6TQK - chains A and B of the 3 polymer chains in the assembly; structure by electron microscopy, 3.35 A resolution.

[Chain A (and B)]
Molecule: Uromodulin
From: Homo sapiens
Notes: chain B of this document is another copy of the same molecule, construct and numbering; everything in this record applies to it too
Reference sequence: P07911 (UROM_HUMAN); numbering as in UniProt (aligned over 25-587)
Chain sequence (563 residues; numbered 25 to 587; the number before each row is that of its first residue):
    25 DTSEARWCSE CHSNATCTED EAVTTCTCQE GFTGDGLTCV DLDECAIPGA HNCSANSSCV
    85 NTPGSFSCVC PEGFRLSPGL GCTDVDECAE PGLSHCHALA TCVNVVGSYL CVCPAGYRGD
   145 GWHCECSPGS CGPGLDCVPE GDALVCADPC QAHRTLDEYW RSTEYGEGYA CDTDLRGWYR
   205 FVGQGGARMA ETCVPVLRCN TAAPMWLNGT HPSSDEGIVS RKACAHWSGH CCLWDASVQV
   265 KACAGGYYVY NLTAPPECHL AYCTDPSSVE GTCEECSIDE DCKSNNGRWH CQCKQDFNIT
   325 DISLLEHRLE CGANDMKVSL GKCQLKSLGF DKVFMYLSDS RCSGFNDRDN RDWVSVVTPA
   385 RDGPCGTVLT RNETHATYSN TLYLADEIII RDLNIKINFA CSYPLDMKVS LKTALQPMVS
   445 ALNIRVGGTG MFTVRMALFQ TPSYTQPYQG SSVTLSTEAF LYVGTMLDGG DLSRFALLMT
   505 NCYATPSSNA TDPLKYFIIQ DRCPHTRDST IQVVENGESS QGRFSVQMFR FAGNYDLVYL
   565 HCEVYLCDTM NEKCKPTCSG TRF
Disordered / not traced: 25-291 (chain B: 25-443)
Cystine bridges: Cys297-Cys306, Cys300-Cys315, Cys317-Cys347, Cys335-Cys425, Cys366-Cys389, Cys506-Cys566, Cys527-Cys582, Cys571-Cys578
Covalent attachments: N-acetylglucosamine (NAG) linked to Asn322, Asn396, Asn513
Swiss-Prot annotation at these positions:
  - region: Cys150 to Ala171 (Beta hairpin), Asp430 to Thr453 (Flexible ZP-N/ZP-C linker), Gly454 to Thr465 (Internal hydrophobic patch (IHP)), Arg586, Phe587 (Essential for cleavage by HPN)
  - site: Phe587 (Cleavage)
  - glycosylation (N-linked (GlcNAc...) asparagine): Asn38, Asn76, Asn80, Asn232 (complex), Asn275 (high mannose), Asn322 (complex), Asn396 (complex), Asn513 (complex)
  - natural variant: Cys52 (C52W: In ADTKD1), Asp59 (D59A: In ADTKD1), Cys77 (C77Y: In ADTKD1), Val93 to Gly97 (sequence variant, change not given here; In ADTKD1), Gly103 (G103C: In ADTKD1), Val109 (V109E: In ADTKD1), Cys112 (C112R: In ADTKD1), Cys120 (C120G: In ADTKD1), Cys126 (C126R: In ADTKD1), Asn128 (N128S: In ADTKD1), Cys135 (C135S: In ADTKD1), Cys148 (C148W: In ADTKD1; C148Y: In ADTKD1), 22 further natural variant entries in UniProt
  - mutagenesis: Leu333 (L333K: Abolishes polymerization and filament formation of the secreted form), Arg415 (R415A: Abolishes polymerization. No effect on protein trafficking or secretion. Suppresses the dominant-negative loss of polymerization in 555-F-A-556 DEL or 586-A--A-589 ...), Ile421 (I421K: Abolishes polymerization and filament formation of the secreted form), Asp430 (D430L: Impairs polymerization and filament formation of the secreted form), Leu435 (L435S: Impairs polymerization and filament formation of the secreted form), Val458 (V458R: Leads to retention in the endoplasmic reticulum, probably due to misfolding), Phe555 to Ala556 (Abolishes polymerization, in a dominant-negative manner. No effect on protein trafficking or secretion. Suppresses the dominant-negative loss of polymerization; when associated with A-415)
From the paper describing this entry:
  - post-translational modification sites: Asn322, Asn396, Asn513
  - conformationally variable residues: Asp430 to Ser434, Ala438 to Met442, Phe553 to Phe555
  - binding site for N-acetylglucosamine: Arg449
  - mutagenesis - R415A, F555DEL/A556DEL: unchanged localization
  - mutagenesis - R415A: unchanged expression

[How chain A and chain B interact]
Pairs across the interface - 78 pairs, chain A then chain B:
  His331(A) - Val450(B)
  Leu333(A) - Val450(B)  hydrophobic
  Leu333(A) - Gly452(B)
  Cys335(A) - Gly452(B)  hydrogen bond (side chain-backbone)
  Cys335(A) - Thr453(B)
  Cys335(A) - Gly454(B)
  Ala337(A) - Met455(B)
  Ala337(A) - Phe456(B)
  Asn338(A) - Gly493(B)
  Asn338(A) - Gly494(B)  hydrogen bond (side chain-backbone)
  Asp386(A) - Arg498(B)  salt bridge
  Leu393(A) - Arg498(B)
  Arg395(A) - Asp572(B)  salt bridge
  Arg395(A) - Asn575(B)  hydrogen bond
  Glu397(A) - Tyr569(B)  hydrogen bond (backbone-side chain)
  Tyr402(A) - Leu496(B)
  Asn418(A) - Ser444(B)  hydrogen bond (backbone-backbone)
  Asn418(A) - Ala445(B)
  Asn418(A) - Leu446(B)
  Ile419(A) - Leu446(B)
  Lys420(A) - Leu446(B)
  Lys420(A) - Asn447(B)
  Ile421(A) - Ile448(B)  hydrophobic
  Asn422(A) - Ile448(B)
  Asn422(A) - Arg449(B)
  Asn422(A) - Val450(B)  hydrogen bond (backbone-backbone)
  Phe423(A) - Val450(B)
  Ala424(A) - Val450(B)  hydrogen bond (backbone-backbone)
  Ala424(A) - Gly451(B)
  Ala424(A) - Gly452(B)  hydrogen bond (backbone-backbone)
  Cys425(A) - Gly452(B)
  Ser426(A) - Gly452(B)  hydrogen bond (backbone-backbone)
  Ser426(A) - Thr453(B)
  Ser426(A) - Gly454(B)  hydrogen bond (backbone-backbone)
  Tyr427(A) - Gly454(B)
  Tyr427(A) - Met455(B)
  Tyr427(A) - Phe456(B)  hydrophobic
  Pro428(A) - Gly454(B)
  Pro428(A) - Met455(B)  hydrophobic
  Leu429(A) - Tyr569(B)
  Leu429(A) - Leu570(B)  hydrophobic
  Asp430(A) - Val568(B)
  Asp430(A) - Tyr569(B)
  Met431(A) - Met455(B)  hydrophobic
  Met431(A) - Phe456(B)
  Met431(A) - Val458(B)  hydrophobic
  Met431(A) - Glu567(B)
  Lys432(A) - Glu567(B)  salt bridge
  Val433(A) - Val458(B)
  Val433(A) - Met460(B)  hydrophobic
  Val433(A) - Cys566(B)
  Ser434(A) - His565(B)
  Leu435(A) - Met460(B)  hydrophobic
  Leu435(A) - Leu564(B)  hydrogen bond (backbone-backbone)
  Thr437(A) - Gly474(B)
  Thr437(A) - Ser475(B)
  Ala438(A) - Ser475(B)  hydrogen bond (backbone-backbone)
  Ala438(A) - Ser476(B)
  Ala438(A) - Val477(B)  hydrogen bond (backbone-backbone)
  Ala438(A) - Tyr563(B)
  Leu439(A) - Val477(B)  hydrophobic
  Leu439(A) - Leu485(B)  hydrophobic
  Leu439(A) - Met552(B)  hydrophobic
  Leu439(A) - Leu561(B)
  Leu439(A) - Val562(B)  hydrogen bond (backbone-backbone)
  Gln440(A) - Val477(B)  hydrogen bond (backbone-backbone)
  Gln440(A) - Thr478(B)
  Gln440(A) - Leu479(B)
  Pro441(A) - Leu479(B)
  Pro441(A) - Met552(B)  hydrophobic
  Pro441(A) - Phe553(B)
  Pro441(A) - Asp560(B)
  Met442(A) - Thr478(B)
  Met442(A) - Leu479(B)  hydrogen bond (backbone-backbone)
  Met442(A) - Ser480(B)
  Met442(A) - Thr481(B)
  Val443(A) - Thr481(B)
  Val443(A) - Arg554(B)
Other interface residues (no listed pair), chain A (42 interface residues in all): Leu328, Ala384, Arg385, Ala400, Asp416, Leu417, Lys436
Other interface residues (no listed pair), chain B (49 interface residues in all): Thr457, Arg459, Leu462, Asp492, Phe499
Interface features reported in the paper:
  - pairs named by the authors: Tyr427(A)-Phe456(B) (pi stacking), Leu435(A)-Met460(B) (hydrophobic contact), Leu435(A)-Leu564(B) (hydrophobic contact)
  - interface residues, chain A: Leu393(A), Tyr402(A)
  - interface residues, chain B: Phe499(B), Leu570(B)

[In short]
42 residues of chain A and 49 residues of chain B are in contact, with 16 hydrogen bonds and 3 salt bridges.
Polar contacts include Asp386(A)-Arg498(B), Arg395(A)-Asp572(B) and Lys432(A)-Glu567(B). The authors report pi
stacking between Tyr427(A) and Phe456(B); hydrophobic contacts between Leu435(A) and Met460(B) and Leu435(A)
and Leu564(B). From the paper: a binding site for N-acetylglucosamine at Arg449(A); R415A and F555DEL/A556DEL
of chain A leave localization unchanged.
Both chains are Uromodulin (Homo sapiens). Entry 6TQK (Cryo-EM of native human uromodulin (UMOD)/Tamm-Horsfall
protein (THP) filament) was determined by electron microscopy, deposited together with 6TQL.
